6YXU - chains A and C of the 6 polymer chains in the assembly; structure by electron microscopy, 3.08 A resolution.

Chain A:
Name: DNA-directed RNA polymerase subunit alpha
Organism: Mycolicibacterium smegmatis MC2 155
Notes: EC 2.7.7.6
UniProt: A0QSL8 (RPOA_MYCS2); residues 1-350 here = UniProt positions 1-350
Amino-acid sequence (350 residues; numbered 1 to 350; the number before each row is that of its first residue):
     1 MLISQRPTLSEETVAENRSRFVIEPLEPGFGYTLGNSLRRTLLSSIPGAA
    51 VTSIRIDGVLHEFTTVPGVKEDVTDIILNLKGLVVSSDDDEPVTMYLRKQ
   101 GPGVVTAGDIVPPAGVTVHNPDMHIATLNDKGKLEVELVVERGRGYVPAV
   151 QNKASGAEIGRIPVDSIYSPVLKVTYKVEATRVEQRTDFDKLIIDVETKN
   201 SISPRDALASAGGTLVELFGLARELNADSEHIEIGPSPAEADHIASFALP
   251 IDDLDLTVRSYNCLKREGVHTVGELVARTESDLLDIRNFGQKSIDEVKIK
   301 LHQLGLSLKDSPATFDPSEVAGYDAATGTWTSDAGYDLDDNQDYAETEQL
Not modelled in the structure: 227-350

Chain C:
Name: DNA-directed RNA polymerase subunit beta
Organism: Mycolicibacterium smegmatis MC2 155
Notes: EC 2.7.7.6
UniProt: P60281 (RPOB_MYCS2); residues 1-1169 here = UniProt positions 1-1169
Amino-acid sequence (1169 residues; row label = number of the first residue in the row):
     1 MLEGCILAVSSQSKSNAITNNSVPGAPNRVSFAKLREPLEVPGLLDVQTD
    51 SFEWLVGSDRWRQAAIDRGEENPVGGLEEVLAELSPIEDFSGSMSLSFSD
   101 PRFDEVKASVDECKDKDMTYAAPLFVTAEFINNNTGEIKSQTVFMGDFPM
   151 MTEKGTFIINGTERVVVSQLVRSPGVYFDETIDKSTEKTLHSVKVIPGRG
   201 AWLEFDVDKRDTVGVRIDRKRRQPVTVLLKALGWTNEQIVERFGFSEIMM
   251 GTLEKDTTSGTDEALLDIYRKLRPGEPPTKESAQTLLENLFFKEKRYDLA
   301 RVGRYKVNKKLGLNAGKPITSSTLTEEDVVATIEYLVRLHEGQTSMTVPG
   351 GVEVPVEVDDIDHFGNRRLRTVGELIQNQIRVGLSRMERVVRERMTTQDV
   401 EAITPQTLINIRPVVAAIKEFFGTSQLSQFMDQNNPLSGLTHKRRLSALG
   451 PGGLSRERAGLEVRDVHPSHYGRMCPIETPEGPNIGLIGSLSVYARVNPF
   501 GFIETPYRKVENGVVTDQIDYLTADEEDRHVVAQANSPTDENGRFTEDRV
   551 MVRKKGGEVEFVSADQVDYMDVSPRQMVSVATAMIPFLEHDDANRALMGA
   601 NMQRQAVPLVRSEAPLVGTGMELRAAIDAGDVVVADKTGVIEEVSADYIT
   651 VMADDGTRQSYRLRKFARSNHGTCANQRPIVDAGQRVEAGQVIADGPCTQ
   701 NGEMALGKNLLVAIMPWEGHNYEDAIILSNRLVEEDVLTSIHIEEHEIDA
   751 RDTKLGAEEITRDIPNVSDEVLADLDERGIVRIGAEVRDGDILVGKVTPK
   801 GETELTPEERLLRAIFGEKAREVRDTSLKVPHGESGKVIGIRVFSREDDD
   851 ELPAGVNELVRVYVAQKRKISDGDKLAGRHGNKGVIGKILPVEDMPFLPD
   901 GTPVDIILNTHGVPRRMNIGQILETHLGWVAKAGWNIDVAAGVPDWASKL
   951 PEELYSAPADSTVATPVFDGAQEGELAGLLGSTLPNRDGEVMVDADGKST
  1001 LFDGRSGEPFPYPVTVGYMYILKLHHLVDDKIHARSTGPYSMITQQPLGG
  1051 KAQFGGQRFGEMECWAMQAYGAAYTLQELLTIKSDDTVGRVKVYEAIVKG
  1101 ENIPEPGIPESFKVLLKELQSLCLNVEVLSSDGAAIEMRDGDDEDLERAA
  1151 ANLGINLSRNESASVEDLA
Not modelled in the structure: 1-20, 801-822, 1131-1169

Chain A / chain C interface:
Pairs across the interface - 66 pairs, chain A then chain C:
  Arg18(A) - Arg987(C)
  Arg18(A) - Asp988(C)  salt bridge
  Tyr32(A) - Phe1002(C)  hydrophobic
  Tyr32(A) - Gly1007(C)
  Tyr32(A) - Glu1008(C)
  Tyr32(A) - Pro1009(C)
  Thr33(A) - Ser1006(C)
  Asn36(A) - Asp1003(C)
  Asn36(A) - Gly1004(C)  hydrogen bond (side chain-backbone)
  Asn36(A) - Arg1005(C)  hydrogen bond (side chain-backbone)
  Asn36(A) - Ser1006(C)
  Asn36(A) - Gly1007(C)
  Arg39(A) - Glu893(C)
  Arg39(A) - Phe897(C)
  Arg40(A) - Glu893(C)
  Arg40(A) - Asp894(C)
  Arg40(A) - Gly1004(C)  hydrogen bond (side chain-backbone)
  Arg40(A) - Arg1005(C)
  Ser44(A) - Glu893(C)  hydrogen bond
  Leu60(A) - Gly784(C)
  His61(A) - Lys837(C)
  Glu62(A) - Lys837(C)
  Phe63(A) - Phe666(C)
  Phe63(A) - Ile741(C)  hydrophobic
  Thr64(A) - Phe666(C)
  Thr65(A) - Ala646(C)
  Thr65(A) - Asp647(C)  hydrogen bond
  Thr65(A) - Lys665(C)
  Gly68(A) - Ser645(C)
  Val69(A) - Ser645(C)  hydrogen bond (backbone-side chain)
  Val69(A) - Ala646(C)  hydrogen bond (backbone-backbone)
  Lys70(A) - Ala646(C)
  Lys70(A) - Pro679(C)
  Lys70(A) - Val681(C)
  Asp72(A) - Phe666(C)
  Asp72(A) - Asn676(C)  hydrogen bond
  Asp75(A) - Arg611(C)  salt bridge
  Leu78(A) - Val610(C)  hydrophobic
  Leu78(A) - Arg611(C)
  Leu78(A) - Asp736(C)
  Lys81(A) - Glu734(C)  hydrogen bond (side chain-backbone)
  Lys81(A) - Glu735(C)
  Asn129(A) - Val644(C)
  Asp130(A) - Glu643(C)
  Tyr146(A) - Glu734(C)
  Tyr146(A) - Lys869(C)
  Gln151(A) - Glu786(C)  hydrogen bond
  Asn152(A) - Glu786(C)
  Lys153(A) - Glu786(C)
  Lys153(A) - Val787(C)
  Lys153(A) - Arg788(C)
  Ile159(A) - Ile783(C)
  Ile159(A) - Gly784(C)
  Asp165(A) - Lys869(C)  salt bridge
  Lys173(A) - Asp900(C)  salt bridge
  Lys173(A) - Gly901(C)
  Lys173(A) - Thr902(C)
  Lys173(A) - Arg987(C)
  Val174(A) - Gly901(C)
  Thr175(A) - Leu898(C)
  Thr175(A) - Asp900(C)
  Thr175(A) - Gly901(C)  hydrogen bond (side chain-backbone)
  Tyr176(A) - Phe897(C)  hydrophobic
  Tyr176(A) - Phe1002(C)
  Tyr176(A) - Gly1007(C)  hydrogen bond (side chain-backbone)
  Glu197(A) - Arg987(C)  salt bridge
Interface residues without a listed pair, chain A (38 interface residues in all): Leu43, Val66, Thr74, Asn79, Ile167
Interface residues without a listed pair, chain C (49 interface residues in all): Arg678, Ile680, Val733, Ala785, Val838, Ile839, Ala865, Val892, Pro899

Summary:
38 residues of chain A and 49 residues of chain C are in contact, with 12 hydrogen bonds and 5 salt bridges.
Among the polar pairs are Arg18(A)-Asp988(C), Asp75(A)-Arg611(C) and Asp165(A)-Lys869(C).
Here chain A is DNA-directed RNA polymerase subunit alpha and chain C is DNA-directed RNA polymerase subunit
beta, both from Mycolicibacterium smegmatis MC2 155. Entry 6YXU (Structure of Mycobacterium smegmatis HelD
protein in complex with RNA polymerase core - State I, primary ...) was determined by electron microscopy,
deposited together with 6YYS and 6VSX.
